PDB entry 6F58 | X-ray diffraction, 2.25 A resolution | chains A and B of the 4 polymer chains in the assembly

[Chain A (and B)]
Protein: Brachyury protein
Source organism: Homo sapiens
Notes: chain B of this document is another copy of the same molecule, construct and numbering; everything in this record applies to it too
Reference sequence: O15178 (BRAC_HUMAN); residue numbers follow UniProt; this construct covers 39-224
Sequence (192 residues; each row starts with the number of its first residue):
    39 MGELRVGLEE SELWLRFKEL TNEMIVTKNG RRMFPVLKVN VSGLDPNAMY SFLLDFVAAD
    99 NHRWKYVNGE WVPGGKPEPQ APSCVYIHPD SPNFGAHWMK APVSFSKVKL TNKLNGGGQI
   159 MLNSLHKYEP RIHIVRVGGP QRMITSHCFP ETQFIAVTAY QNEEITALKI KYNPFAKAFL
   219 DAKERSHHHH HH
Disordered / not traced: 39, 113-118, 226-230 (chain B: 39, 113-118, 221-230)
Construct notes: initiating methionine (39); conflict G40 (Arg in O15178); expression tag (225-230)
Metal / ion sites: Na+: K66, T149, K151, N153, Q157
Curated features (UniProtKB/Swiss-Prot):
  - DNA-binding region: L51 to D219 (T-box)
  - natural variant: G156 (G156C: In NTD; uncertain significance), H171 (H171R: In SAVA)
From the paper describing this entry:
  - binding site for the 24-nt DNA strand: R69, F213, F217
  - binding site for the 24-nt DNA strand: T196, A197
  - conformationally variable residues (order/disorder transition): E116 to P120

[Chain A / chain B interface]
Contacting residue pairs - 14 pairs, chain A then chain B:
  M87(A) - M87(B)  hydrophobic
  M87(A) - P130(B)  hydrophobic
  M87(A) - V175(B)  hydrophobic
  S129(A) - N131(B)
  P130(A) - M87(B)  hydrophobic
  P130(A) - P130(B)
  P130(A) - N131(B)
  P130(A) - F132(B)  hydrophobic
  N131(A) - S129(B)
  N131(A) - P130(B)
  F132(A) - P130(B)  hydrophobic
  F132(A) - V175(B)  hydrophobic
  V175(A) - M87(B)  hydrophobic
  V175(A) - F132(B)  hydrophobic

[In short]
Chain A and chain B each contribute 6 residues to their interface. K66(A), T149(A), K151(A), N153(A) and
Q157(A) form the Na+ site. From UniProt: a DNA-binding region on chain A. The paper reports a binding site for
the 24-nt DNA strand at R69(A), F213(A) and F217(A) among others; conformational variability at E116(A).
Both chains are Brachyury protein (Homo sapiens). Entry 6F58 (Crystal structure of human Brachyury (T) in
complex with DNA) was determined by X-ray diffraction together with 6F59 and 8CDN from the same study.
